1EHA - chain A; structure by X-ray diffraction, 3.00 A resolution.

== Chain A ==
Name: Glycosyltrehalose trehalohydrolase
From: Sulfolobus solfataricus
Notes: EC 3.2.1.1
UniProt: Q55088 (Q55088_SULSO); residue numbers follow UniProt; this construct covers 1-558
Sequence (558 residues; numbered 1 to 558; the number before each row is that of its first residue):
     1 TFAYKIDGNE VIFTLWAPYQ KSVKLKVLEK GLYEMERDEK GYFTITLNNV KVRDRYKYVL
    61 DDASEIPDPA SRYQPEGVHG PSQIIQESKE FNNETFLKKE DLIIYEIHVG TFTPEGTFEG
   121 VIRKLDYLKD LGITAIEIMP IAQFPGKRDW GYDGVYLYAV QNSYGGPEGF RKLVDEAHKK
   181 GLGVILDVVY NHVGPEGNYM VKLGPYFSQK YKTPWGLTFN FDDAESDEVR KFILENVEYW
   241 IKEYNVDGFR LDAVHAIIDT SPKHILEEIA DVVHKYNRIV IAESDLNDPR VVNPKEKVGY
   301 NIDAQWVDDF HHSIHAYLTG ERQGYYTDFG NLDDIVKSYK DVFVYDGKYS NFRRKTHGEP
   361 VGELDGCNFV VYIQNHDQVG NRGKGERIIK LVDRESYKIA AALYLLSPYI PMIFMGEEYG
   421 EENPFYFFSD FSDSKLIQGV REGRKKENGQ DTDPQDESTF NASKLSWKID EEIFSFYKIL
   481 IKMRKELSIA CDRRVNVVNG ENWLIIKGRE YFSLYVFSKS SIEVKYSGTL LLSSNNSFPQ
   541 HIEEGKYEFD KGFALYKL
Unresolved in the structure: 558
Differences from the reference sequence: engineered mutation Val-298 (Cys in Q55088)
Disulfide bonds: Cys-367/Cys-491

== Summary ==
Chain A is Glycosyltrehalose trehalohydrolase (Sulfolobus solfataricus); the structure, Crystal structure of
glycosyltrehalose trehalohydrolase from sulfolobus solfataricus, was determined by X-ray diffraction (same
publication as 1EH9).
